1LP9 - chains E and F of the 5 polymer chains in the assembly; structure by X-ray diffraction, 2.00 A resolution.

== Chain E ==
Protein: T-cell Receptor alpha chain
From: Mus musculus
Amino-acid sequence (194 residues; row label = number of the first residue in the row; note: 5 numbers in that range are skipped by the numbering (no residue carries them; nothing is unmodelled there); numbering starts at 0):
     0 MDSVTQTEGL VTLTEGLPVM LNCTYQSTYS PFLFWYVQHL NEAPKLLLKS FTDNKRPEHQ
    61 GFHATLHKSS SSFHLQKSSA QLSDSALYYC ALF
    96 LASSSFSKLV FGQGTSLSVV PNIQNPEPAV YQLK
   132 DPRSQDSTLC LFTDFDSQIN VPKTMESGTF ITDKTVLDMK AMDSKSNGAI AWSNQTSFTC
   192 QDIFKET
Disulfide bonds: Cys-22/Cys-90, Cys-141/Cys-191

== Chain F ==
Protein: T-cell Receptor beta chain
From: Mus musculus
Amino-acid sequence (238 residues; each row starts with the number of its first residue; note: 9 numbers in that range are skipped by the numbering (no residue carries them; nothing is unmodelled there); numbering starts at 0):
     0 MEAAVTQSPR SKVAVTGGKV TLSCHQTNNH DYMYWYRQDT GHGLRLIHYS YVADSTEKGD
    60 IPD
    64 GYKASRPSQE NFSLILELAS LSQTAVYFCA SSDWVSY
   105 EQYFGPGTRL TV
  116A L
   117 EDLRNVTPPK VSLFEPSKAE IANKQKATLV CLARGFFPDH VELSWWVNGK EVHSGVSTDP
   177 QAYKES
   186 NY
   189 SYALSSRLRV SATFWHNPRN HFRCQVQFHG LSEEDKWPEG SPKPVTQNIS AEAWGRA
Disordered / not traced: 0
Disulfide bonds: Cys-23/Cys-92, Cys-147/Cys-212

== How chain E and chain F interact ==
Pairs across the interface (95; chain E residue first):
  Phe-33(E) / Tyr-100(F)  hydrophobic
  Tyr-35(E) / Tyr-100(F)  hydrogen bond (side chain-backbone)
  Tyr-35(E) / Glu-105(F)
  Tyr-35(E) / Gln-106(F)  hydrogen bond (side chain-backbone)
  Tyr-35(E) / Phe-108(F)  hydrophobic
  Gln-37(E) / Gln-37(F)  hydrogen bond
  Gln-37(E) / Phe-91(F)
  Asn-40(E) / Arg-113(F)  hydrogen bond
  Ala-42(E) / Phe-108(F)
  Ala-42(E) / Gly-109(F)
  Pro-43(E) / Phe-91(F)
  Pro-43(E) / Phe-108(F)
  Leu-45(E) / Glu-105(F)
  Lys-48(E) / Tyr-100(F)
  Phe-50(E) / Tyr-100(F)
  Leu-87(E) / Gln-37(F)
  Leu-87(E) / Gly-40(F)
  Leu-87(E) / His-41(F)
  Tyr-89(E) / Gln-37(F)  hydrogen bond
  Tyr-89(E) / Gly-42(F)  hydrogen bond (side chain-backbone)
  Tyr-89(E) / Leu-43(F)
  Phe-93(E) / Ser-99(F)
  Phe-93(E) / Tyr-100(F)
  Phe-101(E) / Tyr-31(F)  hydrophobic
  Phe-101(E) / Tyr-48(F)  hydrophobic
  Phe-101(E) / Tyr-50(F)  hydrophobic
  Ser-102(E) / Ser-99(F)  hydrogen bond
  Lys-103(E) / Asp-59(F)  salt bridge
  Leu-104(E) / Tyr-100(F)
  Leu-104(E) / Gln-106(F)
  Phe-106(E) / Tyr-35(F)  hydrophobic
  Phe-106(E) / Leu-43(F)
  Phe-106(E) / Phe-108(F)  hydrophobic
  Gly-107(E) / Gly-42(F)
  Gln-108(E) / His-41(F)  hydrogen bond (backbone-side chain)
  Gln-108(E) / Gly-42(F)  hydrogen bond (backbone-backbone)
  Gly-109(E) / His-41(F)  hydrogen bond (backbone-side chain)
  Ser-111(E) / His-41(F)
  Glu-122(E) / Lys-140(F)  hydrogen bond (backbone-side chain)
  Ala-124(E) / Lys-140(F)
  Tyr-126(E) / Ser-133(F)
  Tyr-126(E) / Glu-136(F)
  Tyr-126(E) / Lys-140(F)  hydrogen bond
  Leu-128(E) / Phe-130(F)
  Leu-128(E) / Glu-131(F)
  Leu-128(E) / Ser-133(F)
  Leu-128(E) / Thr-144(F)
  Leu-128(E) / Val-146(F)  hydrophobic
  Lys-129(E) / Phe-130(F)
  Lys-129(E) / Glu-131(F)  hydrogen bond (backbone-backbone)
  Asp-132(E) / Ser-128(F)  hydrogen bond
  Asp-132(E) / Leu-129(F)
  Asp-132(E) / Phe-130(F)
  Pro-133(E) / Leu-129(F)
  Pro-133(E) / Glu-131(F)
  Arg-134(E) / Glu-240(F)  hydrogen bond (side chain-backbone)
  Thr-139(E) / Phe-130(F)
  Leu-140(E) / Phe-130(F)  hydrophobic
  Leu-140(E) / Val-146(F)  hydrophobic
  Leu-140(E) / Leu-148(F)  hydrophobic
  Leu-142(E) / Thr-144(F)
  Leu-142(E) / Arg-195(F)
  Thr-144(E) / Arg-195(F)
  Asp-145(E) / Lys-140(F)  salt bridge
  Asp-145(E) / Arg-197(F)  salt bridge
  Phe-161(E) / Glu-181(F)
  Thr-163(E) / Tyr-179(F)
  Thr-163(E) / Ser-193(F)
  Asp-164(E) / Tyr-179(F)  hydrogen bond (backbone-side chain)
  Thr-166(E) / Ser-173(F)  hydrogen bond
  Thr-166(E) / Asp-175(F)
  Thr-166(E) / Arg-195(F)  hydrogen bond
  Val-167(E) / Ser-173(F)  hydrogen bond (backbone-side chain)
  Val-167(E) / Arg-195(F)
  Leu-168(E) / Gly-171(F)
  Leu-168(E) / Ser-173(F)
  Leu-168(E) / Arg-195(F)
  Leu-168(E) / Arg-197(F)
  Asp-169(E) / Ser-170(F)
  Asp-169(E) / Gly-171(F)  hydrogen bond (backbone-backbone)
  Met-170(E) / Lys-142(F)
  Met-170(E) / Arg-197(F)
  Met-170(E) / Val-198(F)
  Lys-171(E) / Ser-170(F)  hydrogen bond (backbone-side chain)
  Ser-175(E) / Lys-142(F)
  Ser-177(E) / Arg-195(F)  hydrogen bond (backbone-side chain)
  Ser-177(E) / Arg-197(F)  hydrogen bond
  Asn-178(E) / Arg-195(F)
  Gly-179(E) / Arg-195(F)
  Ile-181(E) / Val-146(F)  hydrophobic
  Ile-181(E) / Ser-193(F)
  Trp-183(E) / Leu-148(F)  hydrophobic
  Trp-183(E) / Arg-150(F)
  Trp-183(E) / Ala-191(F)  hydrophobic
  Asn-185(E) / Arg-150(F)
Interface residues without a listed pair, chain E (55 interface residues in all): Leu-39, Glu-41, Pro-123, Gln-127, Ser-138
Interface residues without a listed pair, chain F (49 interface residues in all): Leu-45, Pro-110, Ala-135, Pro-176, Gln-177, Lys-180, Ser-199

== Overview ==
Chain E and chain F form an interface of 55 and 49 residues respectively, with 23 hydrogen bonds and 3 salt
bridges. Among the polar pairs are Lys-103(E)/Asp-59(F), Asp-145(E)/Lys-140(F) and Asp-145(E)/Arg-197(F).
Here chain E is T-cell Receptor alpha chain and chain F is T-cell Receptor beta chain, both from Mus musculus.
Entry 1LP9 (Xenoreactive complex AHIII 12.2 TCR bound to p1049/HLA-A2.1) was determined by X-ray diffraction.
